5N5Z - chains C and K of the 18 polymer chains in the assembly; structure by electron microscopy, 7.70 A resolution (low resolution: residue-level contacts below are approximate; hydrogen-bond / salt-bridge calls are withheld).

[Chain C]
Name: DNA-directed RNA polymerases I and III subunit RPAC1
Source organism: Saccharomyces cerevisiae
Reference sequence: P07703 (RPAC1_YEAST); numbering as in UniProt (aligned over 1-335)
Amino-acid sequence (335 residues; row label = number of the first residue in the row):
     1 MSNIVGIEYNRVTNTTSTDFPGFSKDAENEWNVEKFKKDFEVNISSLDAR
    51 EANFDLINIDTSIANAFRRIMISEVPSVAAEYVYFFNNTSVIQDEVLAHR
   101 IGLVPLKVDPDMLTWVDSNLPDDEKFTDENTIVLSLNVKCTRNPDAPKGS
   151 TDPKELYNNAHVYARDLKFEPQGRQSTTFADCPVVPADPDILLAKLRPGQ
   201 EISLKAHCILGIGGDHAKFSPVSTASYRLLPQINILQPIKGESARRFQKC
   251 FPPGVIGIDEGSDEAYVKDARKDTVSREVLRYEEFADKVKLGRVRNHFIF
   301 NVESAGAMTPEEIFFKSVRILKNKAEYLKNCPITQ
Not modelled in the structure: 1-30
UniProt features mapped onto this chain:
  - modified residue: Ser2 (N-acetylserine), Ser17 (Phosphoserine)

[Chain K]
Name: DNA-directed RNA polymerases I and III subunit RPAC2
Source organism: Saccharomyces cerevisiae
Reference sequence: P28000 (RPAC2_YEAST); residues 1-142 here = UniProt positions 1-142
Amino-acid sequence (142 residues; numbered 1 to 142; the number before each row is that of its first residue):
     1 MTEDIEQKKTATEVTPQEPKHIQEEEEQDVDMTGDEEQEEEPDREKIKLL
    51 TQATSEDGTSASFQIVEEDHTLGNALRYVIMKNPDVEFCGYSIPHPSENL
   101 LNIRIQTYGETTAVDALQKGLKDLMDLCDVVESKFTEKIKSM
Not modelled in the structure: 1-41
UniProt features mapped onto this chain:
  - modified residue (Phosphothreonine): Thr15, Thr33
  - cross-link: Lys134 (Glycyl lysine isopeptide (Lys-Gly) (interchain with G-Cter in ubiquitin))

[How chain C and chain K interact]
Pairs across the interface (45; chain C residue first):
  Trp31(C) with Tyr78(K); Lys82(K); Leu127(K)
  Val33(C) with Val130(K)
  Phe36(C) with Val130(K); Val131(K)
  Lys37(C) with Val130(K); Ser133(K); Lys134(K)
  Phe40(C) with Lys134(K)
  Glu41(C) with Lys138(K)
  Val42(C) with Phe135(K); Lys138(K)
  Ile44(C) with Met142(K)
  Leu47(C) with Met142(K)
  Phe54(C) with Phe135(K)
  Ser62(C) with Asn74(K)
  Ile63(C) with Leu127(K)
  Phe67(C) with Val131(K)
  Arg69(C) with Asp69(K); Thr71(K)
  Phe314(C) with Phe135(K)
  Phe315(C) with Phe135(K); Thr136(K); Ile139(K)
  Val318(C) with Val131(K)
  Arg319(C) with Glu132(K)
  Leu321(C) with Cys128(K)
  Lys322(C) with Met125(K); Cys128(K); Asp129(K)
  Lys324(C) with Glu68(K)
  Ala325(C) with Met125(K)
  Glu326(C) with Met125(K)
  Leu328(C) with Leu72(K); Leu121(K)
  Lys329(C) with Lys122(K); Met125(K)
  Ile333(C) with Ile47(K); Leu117(K)
  Thr334(C) with Arg44(K); Ile47(K); Lys48(K); Leu49(K)
  Gln335(C) with Leu49(K)
Interface residues without a listed pair, chain C (36 interface residues in all): Lys38, Leu56, Ile59, Asp60, Ala66, Glu311, Tyr327, Pro332
Interface residues without a listed pair, chain K (39 interface residues in all): Pro42, Asp43, Lys46, Thr51, Phe63, Ala75, Val114, Gln118, Asp123, Leu124, Asp126

[Overview]
The interface between chain C and chain K involves 36 residues on one side and 39 on the other.
Chain C is DNA-directed RNA polymerases I and III subunit RPAC1 and chain K is DNA-directed RNA polymerases I
and III subunit RPAC2, both from Saccharomyces cerevisiae; the structure, Cryo-EM structure of RNA polymerase
I in complex with Rrn3 and Core Factor (Orientation II), was determined by electron microscopy, deposited
together with 5O7X, 5N5Y, 5N60 and 5N61.
